2GMW - chain A; structure by X-ray diffraction, 1.50 A resolution.

# Chain A
Name: D, D-heptose 1,7-bisphosphate phosphatase
Organism: Escherichia coli
Notes: EC 3.1.3.-
UniProt: P63228 (GMHB_ECOLI); residues 21-211 here correspond to UniProt positions 1-191 (UniProt number = residue number - 20)
Sequence (211 residues; row label = number of the first residue in the row):
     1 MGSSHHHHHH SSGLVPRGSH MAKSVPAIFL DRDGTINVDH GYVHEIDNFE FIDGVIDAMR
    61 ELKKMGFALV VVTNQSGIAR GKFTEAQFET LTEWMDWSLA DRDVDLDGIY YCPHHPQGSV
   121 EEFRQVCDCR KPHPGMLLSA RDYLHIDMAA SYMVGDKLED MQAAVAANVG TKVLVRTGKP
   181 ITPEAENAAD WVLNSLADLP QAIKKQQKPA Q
Unresolved in the structure: 1-23, 206-211
Sequence notes: cloning artifact (1-20)
Bound ions: Zn2+: C112, H114, C127, C129
UniProt features mapped onto this chain:
  - active site: D31 (Nucleophile), D33 (Proton donor)
  - binding site (substrate): D31 to D33, D39 to Y42, T73 to S76, R130, K131, K157
  - binding site (Mg(2+)): D31, D33, D156, K157
  - binding site (Zn(2+)): C112, H114, C127, C129
  - site: T73 (Stabilizes the phosphoryl group), R130 (Contributes to substrate recognition), K131 (Stabilizes the phosphoryl group)

# Overview
C112, H114, C127 and C129 coordinate Zn2+. UniProt lists active-site residues D31 and D33, 14
substrate-binding residues, 4 Mg2+-binding residues and 4 Zn2+-binding residues.
Chain A is D, D-heptose 1,7-bisphosphate phosphatase (Escherichia coli); the structure, Crystal Structure of
D,D-heptose 1.7-bisphosphate phosphatase from E. Coli, was determined by X-ray diffraction (same publication
as 3L1U and 3L1V).
